Entry 7SAU (electron microscopy, 3.00 A resolution); this record covers chains A and F of the 7 polymer chains in the assembly.

[Chain A]
Molecule: GldM
From: Schleiferia thermophila str. Yellowstone
Notes: fragment: C-terminal TEV cleavage site and TwinStrep Tag
UniProtKB: A0A085L0Z7 (A0A085L0Z7_9FLAO); residue numbers follow UniProt; this construct covers 1-229
Chain sequence (268 residues; each row starts with the number of its first residue):
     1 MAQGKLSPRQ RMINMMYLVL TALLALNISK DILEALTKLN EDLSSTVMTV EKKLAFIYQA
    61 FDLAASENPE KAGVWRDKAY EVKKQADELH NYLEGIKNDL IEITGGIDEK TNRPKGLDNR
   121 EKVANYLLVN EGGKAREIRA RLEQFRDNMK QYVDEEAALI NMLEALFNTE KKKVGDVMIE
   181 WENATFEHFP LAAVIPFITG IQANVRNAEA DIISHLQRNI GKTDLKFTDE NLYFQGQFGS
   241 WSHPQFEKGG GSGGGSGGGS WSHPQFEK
Not modelled in the structure: 1, 221-268
Construct notes: expression tag (230-268)

[Chain F]
Molecule: Gliding motility protein GldL
From: Schleiferia thermophila str. Yellowstone
UniProtKB: A0A369A7G0 (A0A369A7G0_9FLAO); residue numbers follow UniProt; this construct covers 1-223
Chain sequence (223 residues; each row starts with the number of its first residue):
     1 MPLIDVNGKK FKNFLAKLYG FGASIVILGA MFKILHWTGA DLMLIIGLST EAVIFFFSAF
    61 EKPAPEYDWT LVYPELAGVE DLDSKNNALV PQGGTSLTQE LDNMLKEASI DEELIKSLGD
   121 GLRKFGDAAL KLNETIDAAE GTQKYTEQIT LAAKHMESLN ALYAVQLEGT ASQMELQNAL
   181 IEKLGSSIEN TEKLSTELSE LVTNMSALNK VYGGMLSAMG VSK
Not modelled in the structure: 1-5, 77-223

[Interface between chain A and chain F]
Pairs across the interface (6; chain A residue first):
  Arg9(A) with Tyr19(F)
  Gly175(A) with Asp41(F)
  Asp176(A) with Thr38(F); Gly39(F); Ala40(F), hydrogen bond (side chain-backbone); Asp41(F)
Also at the interface, not in a pair above, chain A (6 interface residues in all): Ile13, Val174, Val177
Also at the interface, not in a pair above, chain F (7 interface residues in all): Lys33, Leu42

[Overview]
Chain A and chain F form an interface of 6 and 7 residues respectively; the contacts include 1 hydrogen bond.
The hydrogen-bonded pair is Asp176(A)-Ala40(F).
Here chain A is GldM and chain F is Gliding motility protein GldL, both from Schleiferia thermophila str.
Yellowstone. Entry 7SAU (Structure of GldLM, the proton-powered motor that drives Type IX protein secretion
and gliding motility in ...) was determined by electron microscopy together with 7SAT, 7SAX, 7SAZ and 7SB2
from the same study.
